Entry 4RIS (X-ray diffraction, 2.30 A resolution); this record covers chains H and L of the 3 polymer chains in the assembly.

== Chain H ==
Protein: CH58-UA Fab heavy chain
Source organism: Homo sapiens
Notes: antibody fragment or engineered binder
Chain sequence (231 residues; each row starts with the number of its first residue; a row labelled like 82A-82C holds insertion residues (82A, then the next letters in order)):
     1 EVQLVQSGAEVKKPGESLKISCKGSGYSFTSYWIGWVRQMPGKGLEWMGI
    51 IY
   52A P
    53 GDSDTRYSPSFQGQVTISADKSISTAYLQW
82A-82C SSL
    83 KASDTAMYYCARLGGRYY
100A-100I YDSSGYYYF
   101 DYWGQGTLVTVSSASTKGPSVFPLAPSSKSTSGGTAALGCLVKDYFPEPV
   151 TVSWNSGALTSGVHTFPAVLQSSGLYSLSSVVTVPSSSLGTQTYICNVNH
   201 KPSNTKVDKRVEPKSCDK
Disordered / not traced: 216-218
Disulfide bonds: Cys-22/Cys-92, Cys-140/Cys-196

== Chain L ==
Protein: CH58-UA Fab light chain
Source organism: Homo sapiens
Notes: antibody fragment or engineered binder
Chain sequence (216 residues; row label = number of the first residue in the row; note: 1 number in that range is skipped by the numbering (no residue carries it; nothing is unmodelled there); a row labelled like 27A-27B holds insertion residues (27A, then the next letters in order)):
     1 NFMLTQPHS
    11 VSESPGKTVTISCTRSS
27A-27B GS
    28 IASNYVQWYQQRPGSSPTTVIYEDNQRPSGVPDRFSGSI
66A-66B DS
    67 SSNSASLTISGLKTEDEADYYCQSYDSSSWVFGGGTKLTV
  106A L
   107 GQPKAAPSVTLFPPSSEELQANKATLVCLISDFYPGAVTVAWKADSSPVK
   157 AGVETTTPSKQSNNKYAASSYLSLTPEQWKSHRSYSCQVTHEGSTVEKTV
   207 APTECS
Disordered / not traced: 210-212
Disulfide bonds: Cys-23/Cys-88, Cys-134/Cys-193
From the paper describing this entry:
  - contacts within the chain: Arg-25/Asn-31

== How chain H and chain L interact ==
Residue-residue contacts (62; chain H residue first):
  Gln-39(H) / Gln-38(L)  hydrogen bond
  Gln-39(H) / Tyr-87(L)
  Lys-43(H) / Tyr-87(L)
  Gly-44(H) / Tyr-87(L)
  Leu-45(H) / Gln-38(L)
  Leu-45(H) / Tyr-87(L)  hydrophobic
  Leu-45(H) / Phe-98(L)
  Trp-47(H) / Ser-95(L)
  Trp-47(H) / Trp-96(L)
  Trp-47(H) / Phe-98(L)
  Ser-60(H) / Ser-95(L)
  Pro-61(H) / Ser-95(L)
  Tyr-91(H) / Gln-38(L)  hydrogen bond
  Tyr-91(H) / Ser-42(L)
  Tyr-91(H) / Ser-43(L)
  Tyr-91(H) / Pro-44(L)
  Tyr-100F(H) / Tyr-49(L)
  Tyr-100F(H) / Glu-50(L)
  Tyr-100G(H) / Glu-50(L)  hydrogen bond (backbone-side chain)
  Tyr-100H(H) / Thr-46(L)
  Tyr-100H(H) / Tyr-49(L)  hydrophobic
  Tyr-100H(H) / Pro-55(L)
  Phe-100I(H) / Thr-46(L)  hydrogen bond (backbone-side chain)
  Phe-100I(H) / Trp-96(L)  hydrophobic
  Trp-103(H) / Tyr-36(L)  hydrophobic
  Trp-103(H) / Pro-44(L)  hydrogen bond (side chain-backbone)
  Trp-103(H) / Thr-45(L)
  Trp-103(H) / Thr-46(L)
  Gly-104(H) / Ser-43(L)
  Phe-122(H) / Glu-123(L)
  Phe-122(H) / Glu-124(L)
  Pro-123(H) / Ser-121(L)
  Pro-123(H) / Glu-123(L)
  Leu-124(H) / Phe-118(L)
  Ala-125(H) / Phe-118(L)
  Ala-137(H) / Thr-116(L)
  Ala-137(H) / Phe-118(L)
  Leu-138(H) / Phe-118(L)  hydrophobic
  Leu-141(H) / Tyr-177(L)  hydrophobic
  Lys-143(H) / Glu-124(L)  salt bridge
  Lys-143(H) / Lys-129(L)
  His-164(H) / Ser-165(L)
  His-164(H) / Gln-167(L)
  His-164(H) / Ala-173(L)
  Phe-166(H) / Leu-135(L)  hydrophobic
  Phe-166(H) / Ile-136(L)
  Phe-166(H) / Ala-173(L)  hydrophobic
  Phe-166(H) / Ala-174(L)
  Phe-166(H) / Ser-175(L)
  Pro-167(H) / Thr-162(L)
  Ala-168(H) / Thr-162(L)
  Val-169(H) / Glu-160(L)
  Val-169(H) / Thr-162(L)
  Val-169(H) / Tyr-177(L)  hydrophobic
  Leu-170(H) / Glu-160(L)
  Leu-178(H) / Tyr-177(L)
  Ser-179(H) / Val-133(L)
  Ser-179(H) / Tyr-177(L)  hydrogen bond
  Val-181(H) / Leu-135(L)  hydrophobic
  Lys-209(H) / Glu-123(L)  salt bridge
  Lys-214(H) / Ser-121(L)
  Lys-214(H) / Ser-122(L)
Other interface residues (no listed pair), chain H (38 interface residues in all): Glu-46, Ile-50, Leu-95, Gly-139, Ser-177
Other interface residues (no listed pair), chain L (37 interface residues in all): Ser-56, Ala-127, Thr-131, Thr-163, Lys-166

== Overview ==
38 residues of chain H face 37 of chain L across their interface; the contacts include 6 hydrogen bonds and 2
salt bridges. Among the polar pairs are Lys-143(H)/Glu-124(L), Lys-209(H)/Glu-123(L) and Gln-39(H)/Gln-38(L).
The paper reports contacts within the chain involving Asn-31(L) and Arg-25(L).
Here chain H is CH58-UA Fab heavy chain and chain L is CH58-UA Fab light chain, both from Homo sapiens. Entry
4RIS (Structural Analysis of the Unmutated Ancestor of the HIV-1 Envelope V2 Region Antibody CH58 Isolated
From ...) was determined by X-ray diffraction, deposited together with 4RIR.
